Entry 4L3C (X-ray diffraction, 2.64 A resolution); this record covers chains A and B of the 3 polymer chains in the assembly.

Chain A:
Molecule: HLA class I histocompatibility antigen, A-2 alpha chain
From: Homo sapiens
UniProt: P01892 (1A02_HUMAN); residues 1-276 here correspond to UniProt positions 25-300 (UniProt number = residue number + 24)
Amino-acid sequence (276 residues; numbered 1 to 276; the number before each row is that of its first residue):
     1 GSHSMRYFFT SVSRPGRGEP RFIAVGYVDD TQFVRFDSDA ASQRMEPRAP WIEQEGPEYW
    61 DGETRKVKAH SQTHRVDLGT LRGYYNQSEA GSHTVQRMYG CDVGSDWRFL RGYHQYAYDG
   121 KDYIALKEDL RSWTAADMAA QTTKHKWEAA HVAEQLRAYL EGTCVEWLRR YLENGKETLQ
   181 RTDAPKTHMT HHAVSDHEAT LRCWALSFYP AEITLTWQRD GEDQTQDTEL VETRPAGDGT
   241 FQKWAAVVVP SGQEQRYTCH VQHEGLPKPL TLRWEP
Disulfide bonds: Cys101-Cys164, Cys203-Cys259

Chain B:
Molecule: Beta-2-microglobulin
From: Homo sapiens
UniProt: P61769 (B2MG_HUMAN); residues 1-99 here correspond to UniProt positions 21-119 (UniProt number = residue number + 20)
Amino-acid sequence (100 residues; numbered 0 to 99; the number before each row is that of its first residue; numbering starts at 0):
     0 MIQRTPKIQV YSRHPAENGK SNFLNCYVSG FHPSDIEVDL LKNGERIEKV EHSDLSFSKD
    60 WSFYLLYYTE FTPTEKNEYA CRVNHVTLSQ PKIVKWDRDM
Disulfide bonds: Cys25-Cys80
Construct notes: initiating methionine (0); engineered mutation Asn76 (Asp96 in P61769)
UniProt features mapped onto this chain:
  - modified residue: Gln2 (Pyrrolidone carboxylic acid)
  - glycosylation: Ile1 (N-linked (Glc) (glycation) isoleucine), Lys19 (N-linked (Glc) (glycation) lysine), Lys41 (N-linked (Glc) (glycation) lysine), Lys48 (N-linked (Glc) (glycation) lysine), Lys58 (N-linked (Glc) (glycation) lysine), Lys91 (N-linked (Glc) (glycation) lysine), Lys94 (N-linked (Glc) (glycation) lysine)
Reported in the primary citation:
  - mutagenesis - D76N: unchanged stability with HLA class I histocompatibility antigen, A-2 alpha chain (chain A)
  - mutagenesis - D76N: unchanged binding to HLA class I histocompatibility antigen, A-2 alpha chain (chain A)
  - mutagenesis - D76N: decreased stability in response to trypsin
  - contacts within the chain: Val82-Lys91 (hydrogen bond), Gln89-Lys91 (hydrogen bond) (proposed by the authors, not directly observed)
  - mutagenesis - D76N: decreased stability in response to isolated monomeric
  - mutagenesis - D76N: unchanged stability in response to assembled MHCI complexes

Interface between chain A and chain B:
Contacting residue pairs (51; chain A residue first):
  Phe8(A) with Ser55(B); Phe56(B)
  Phe9(A) with Phe56(B)
  Thr10(A) with Phe56(B); Phe62(B)
  Val12(A) with Ser33(B)
  Arg17(A) with Asp34(B), salt bridge
  Ile23(A) with Leu54(B), hydrophobic
  Val25(A) with Asp53(B); Leu54(B); Ser55(B)
  Tyr27(A) with Ser55(B); Tyr63(B)
  Gln32(A) with Asp53(B), hydrogen bond
  Arg35(A) with Asp53(B), salt bridge
  Gln96(A) with His31(B), hydrogen bond; Phe56(B); Trp60(B), hydrogen bond (side chain-backbone); Phe62(B)
  Arg97(A) with Phe56(B)
  Gln115(A) with Trp60(B)
  Tyr116(A) with Trp60(B)
  Ala117(A) with Trp60(B), hydrophobic
  Asp119(A) with Met0(B); Ile1(B); His31(B)
  Gly120(A) with Ile1(B); His31(B); Trp60(B)
  Lys121(A) with Ile1(B)
  Asp122(A) with Trp60(B), hydrogen bond
  Arg202(A) with Met99(B), hydrogen bond (side chain-backbone)
  Trp204(A) with Met99(B), hydrogen bond (side chain-backbone)
  Val231(A) with Gln8(B)
  Glu232(A) with Lys6(B); Gln8(B), hydrogen bond (backbone-side chain); Ser28(B), hydrogen bond
  Arg234(A) with Gln8(B), hydrogen bond; Tyr10(B); Tyr26(B)
  Pro235(A) with Tyr10(B), hydrogen bond (backbone-side chain); Asn24(B); Tyr26(B)
  Ala236(A) with Arg12(B); Asn24(B), hydrogen bond (backbone-side chain)
  Gly237(A) with Arg12(B), hydrogen bond (backbone-side chain); Leu65(B)
  Asp238(A) with Arg12(B)
  Gln242(A) with Tyr10(B); Ser11(B); Arg12(B), hydrogen bond (side chain-backbone)
Interface residues without a listed pair, chain A (36 interface residues in all): Arg48, Thr94, Met98, Thr190, Leu206, Thr233, Trp244
Interface residues without a listed pair, chain B (27 interface residues in all): His13, Pro14, Pro32, Asp59, Asp98
Interface features reported in the paper:
  - interface residues, chain B: Arg12(B)

In short:
36 residues of chain A face 27 of chain B across their interface; the contacts include 13 hydrogen bonds and 2
salt bridges. Polar contacts include Arg17(A)-Asp34(B), Arg35(A)-Asp53(B) and Gln32(A)-Asp53(B). The paper
reports that D76N of chain B reduces stability in response to trypsin; the interface residue Arg12(B).
Chain A is HLA class I histocompatibility antigen, A-2 alpha chain and chain B is Beta-2-microglobulin, both
from Homo sapiens; the structure, Structure of HLA-A2 in complex with D76N b2m mutant and NY-ESO1 double
mutant, was determined by X-ray diffraction together with 4L29 from the same study.
